8RIG - chains 4 and 6 of the 8 polymer chains in the assembly; structure by electron microscopy, 3.41 A resolution.

== Chain 4 ==
Name: DNA replication licensing factor MCM4
Source organism: Saccharomyces cerevisiae S288C
Notes: EC 3.6.4.12
Reference sequence: P30665 (MCM4_YEAST); numbering as in UniProt (aligned over 1-933)
Amino-acid sequence (933 residues; numbered 1 to 933; the number before each row is that of its first residue):
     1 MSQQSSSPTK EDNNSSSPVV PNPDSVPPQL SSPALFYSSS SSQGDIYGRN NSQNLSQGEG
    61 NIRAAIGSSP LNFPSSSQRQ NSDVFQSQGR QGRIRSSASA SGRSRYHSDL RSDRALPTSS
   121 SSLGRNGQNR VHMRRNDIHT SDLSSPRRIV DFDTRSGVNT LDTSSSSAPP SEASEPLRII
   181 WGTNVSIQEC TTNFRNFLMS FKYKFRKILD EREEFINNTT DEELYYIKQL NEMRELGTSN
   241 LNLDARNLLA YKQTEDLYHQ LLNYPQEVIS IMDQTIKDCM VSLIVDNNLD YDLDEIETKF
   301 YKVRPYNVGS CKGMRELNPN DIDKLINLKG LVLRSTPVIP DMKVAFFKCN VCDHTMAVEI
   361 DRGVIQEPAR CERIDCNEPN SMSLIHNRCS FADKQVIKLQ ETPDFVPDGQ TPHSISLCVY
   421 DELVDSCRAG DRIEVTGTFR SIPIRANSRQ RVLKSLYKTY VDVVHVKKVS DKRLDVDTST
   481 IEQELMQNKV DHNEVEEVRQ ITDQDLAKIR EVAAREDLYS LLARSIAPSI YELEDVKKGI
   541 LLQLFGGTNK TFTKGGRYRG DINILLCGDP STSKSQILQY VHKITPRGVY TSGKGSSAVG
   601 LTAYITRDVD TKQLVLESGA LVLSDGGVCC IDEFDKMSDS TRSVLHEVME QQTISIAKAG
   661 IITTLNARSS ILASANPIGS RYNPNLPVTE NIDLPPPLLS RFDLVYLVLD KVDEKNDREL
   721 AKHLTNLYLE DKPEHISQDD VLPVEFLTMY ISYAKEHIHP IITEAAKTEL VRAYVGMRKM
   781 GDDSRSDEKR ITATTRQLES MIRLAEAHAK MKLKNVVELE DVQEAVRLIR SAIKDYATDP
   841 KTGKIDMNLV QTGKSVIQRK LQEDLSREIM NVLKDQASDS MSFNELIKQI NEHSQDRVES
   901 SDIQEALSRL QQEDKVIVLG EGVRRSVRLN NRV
Not modelled in the structure: 1-186, 199-214, 485-494, 734-739, 781-786, 854-933
UniProt features mapped onto this chain:
  - motif: Ser700 to Asp703 (Arginine finger)
  - binding site (ATP): Gly568 to Ser575
  - modified residue (Phosphoserine): Ser52, Ser56, Ser69
  - mutagenesis: Lys574 (K574A: Loss of MCM2-7 complex helicase activity)
Bound ions: Zn2+: Cys349, Cys352, Cys371, Cys376; Mg2+: Ser575 (together with ADP)
Small-molecule neighbours:
  - ADP (adenosine-5'-diphosphate): Ser529, Ile530, Tyr531, Leu533, Asp569, Pro570, Ser571, Thr572, Ser573, Lys574, Ser575, Gln576, Leu720, Leu724
  - ATP (adenosine-5'-triphosphate): Glu650, Pro697, Arg701, Thr795, Arg796, Glu799

== Chain 6 ==
Name: DNA replication licensing factor MCM6
Source organism: Saccharomyces cerevisiae S288C
Notes: EC 3.6.4.12
Reference sequence: P53091 (MCM6_YEAST); numbering as in UniProt (aligned over 1-1017)
Amino-acid sequence (1017 residues; each row starts with the number of its first residue):
     1 MSSPFPADTP SSNRPSNSSP PPSSIGAGFG SSSGLDSQIG SRLHFPSSSQ PHVSNSQTGP
    61 FVNDSTQFSS QRLQTDGSAT NDMEGNEPAR SFKSRALNHV KKVDDVTGEK VREAFEQFLE
   121 DFSVQSTDTG EVEKVYRAQI EFMKIYDLNT IYIDYQHLSM RENGALAMAI SEQYYRFLPF
   181 LQKGLRRVVR KYAPELLNTS DSLKRSEGDE GQADEDEQQD DDMNGSSLPR DSGSSAAPGN
   241 GTSAMATRSI TTSTSPEQTE RVFQISFFNL PTVHRIRDIR SEKIGSLLSI SGTVTRTSEV
   301 RPELYKASFT CDMCRAIVDN VEQSFKYTEP TFCPNPSCEN RAFWTLNVTR SRFLDWQKVR
   361 IQENANEIPT GSMPRTLDVI LRGDSVERAK PGDRCKFTGV EIVVPDVTQL GLPGVKPSST
   421 LDTRGISKTT EGLNSGVTGL RSLGVRDLTY KISFLACHVI SIGSNIGASS PDANSNNRET
   481 ELQMAANLQA NNVYQDNERD QEVFLNSLSS DEINELKEMV KDEHIYDKLV RSIAPAVFGH
   541 EAVKKGILLQ MLGGVHKSTV EGIKLRGDIN ICVVGDPSTS KSQFLKYVVG FAPRSVYTSG
   601 KASSAAGLTA AVVRDEEGGD YTIEAGALML ADNGICCIDE FDKMDISDQV AIHEAMEQQT
   661 ISIAKAGIHA TLNARTSILA AANPVGGRYN RKLSLRGNLN MTAPIMSRFD LFFVILDDCN
   721 EKIDTELASH IVDLHMKRDE AIEPPFSAEQ LRRYIKYART FKPILTKEAR SYLVEKYKEL
   781 RKDDAQGFSR SSYRITVRQL ESMIRLSEAI ARANCVDEIT PSFIAEAYDL LRQSIIRVDV
   841 DDVEMDEEFD NIESQSHAAS GNNDDNDDGT GSGVITSEPP ADIEEGQSEA TARPGTSEKK
   901 KTTVTYDKYV SMMNMIVRKI AEVDREGAEE LTAVDIVDWY LLQKENDLGS LAEYWEERRL
   961 AFKVIKRLVK DRILMEIHGT RHNLRDLENE ENENNKTVYV IHPNCEVLDQ LEPQDSS
Not modelled in the structure: 1-98, 127-129, 201-259, 421-444, 463-501, 786-790, 840-1017
UniProt features mapped onto this chain:
  - motif: Ser707 to Asp710 (Arginine finger)
  - binding site (ATP): Gly575 to Ser582
  - modified residue: Ser78 (Phosphoserine), Ser249 (Phosphoserine), Ser372 (Phosphoserine), Thr766 (Phosphothreonine)
  - mutagenesis: Lys581 (K581A: Loss of MCM2-7 complex helicase activity)
Bound ions: Zn2+: Cys311, Cys314, Cys333, Cys338; Mg2+: Ser582 (together with ATP)
Small-molecule neighbours:
  - ATP (adenosine-5'-triphosphate), molecule 1: Ala536, Val537, Phe538, Gly539, His540, Asp576, Pro577, Ser578, Thr579, Ser580, Lys581, Ser582, Gln583, Asn683, Leu727
  - ATP, molecule 2: Val797, Arg798, Glu801

== Interface between chain 4 and chain 6 ==
Pairs across the interface - 123 pairs, chain 4 then chain 6:
  Ile339(4) - Gln409(6)
  Ile339(4) - Leu412(6)  hydrophobic
  Pro340(4) - Ser281(6)
  Asp341(4) - Pro417(6)
  Met342(4) - Leu448(6)  hydrophobic
  Asn350(4) - Thr331(6)
  Asn350(4) - Phe332(6)
  Val351(4) - Lys102(6)
  Cys352(4) - Lys102(6)
  Cys352(4) - Val103(6)  hydrogen bond (backbone-backbone)
  Asp353(4) - Lys102(6)  salt bridge
  Asp353(4) - Val103(6)
  Gly363(4) - Pro417(6)
  Gly363(4) - Ser418(6)  hydrogen bond (backbone-backbone)
  Val364(4) - Ser418(6)
  Ile365(4) - Ser418(6)  hydrogen bond (backbone-backbone)
  Ile365(4) - Ser419(6)
  Ile365(4) - Thr420(6)  hydrogen bond (backbone-backbone)
  Ile365(4) - Leu448(6)  hydrophobic
  Gln366(4) - Thr420(6)
  Glu367(4) - Ser419(6)  hydrogen bond
  Glu367(4) - Thr420(6)
  Glu367(4) - Arg446(6)  salt bridge
  Arg373(4) - Val103(6)
  Asp375(4) - Val100(6)
  Leu384(4) - Arg446(6)
  His386(4) - Tyr450(6)  hydrogen bond
  Asn387(4) - Tyr175(6)
  Asn387(4) - Ile402(6)
  Asn387(4) - Val403(6)
  Arg388(4) - Arg176(6)
  Phe391(4) - Ser281(6)
  Phe391(4) - Glu282(6)
  Phe391(4) - Ile284(6)  hydrophobic
  Ala392(4) - Ser281(6)  hydrogen bond (backbone-side chain)
  Ala392(4) - Glu282(6)
  Asp393(4) - Arg280(6)  salt bridge
  Asp393(4) - Ser281(6)  hydrogen bond
  Asp393(4) - Glu282(6)
  Lys394(4) - Pro413(6)  hydrogen bond (side chain-backbone)
  Ser416(4) - Pro413(6)
  Cys418(4) - Pro413(6)  hydrophobic
  Val424(4) - Arg280(6)
  Asp425(4) - Arg375(6)  salt bridge
  Ala429(4) - Ser372(6)
  Ile442(4) - Gly414(6)
  Ile442(4) - Val415(6)
  Ile444(4) - Gly411(6)
  Arg445(4) - Leu410(6)
  Arg445(4) - Asp447(6)  salt bridge
  Asn447(4) - Leu410(6)
  Ser448(4) - Leu410(6)
  Lys458(4) - Gly411(6)  hydrogen bond (side chain-backbone)
  Lys458(4) - Leu412(6)
  Lys458(4) - Pro413(6)
  Tyr460(4) - Pro413(6)  hydrophobic
  Tyr460(4) - Gly414(6)
  Thr480(4) - Thr370(6)
  Gln483(4) - Glu367(6)
  Glu484(4) - Pro369(6)
  Lys550(4) - His735(6)
  Lys550(4) - Arg738(6)
  Phe552(4) - Arg738(6)
  Phe552(4) - Asp739(6)
  Thr553(4) - Asp739(6)  hydrogen bond (backbone-side chain)
  Lys554(4) - Asp739(6)  hydrogen bond (backbone-side chain)
  Gly555(4) - Asp739(6)
  Gly555(4) - Ile742(6)
  Tyr558(4) - Leu734(6)
  Tyr558(4) - His735(6)
  Arg587(4) - Gly371(6)
  Asp610(4) - Gly411(6)
  Thr611(4) - Leu412(6)
  Leu616(4) - Met373(6)
  Ser618(4) - Gly371(6)
  Ser618(4) - Met373(6)
  Val622(4) - Gly371(6)
  Val622(4) - Met373(6)  hydrophobic
  Asp625(4) - Thr370(6)
  Ser640(4) - Lys601(6)
  Ser643(4) - Glu640(6)
  Ser643(4) - Lys643(6)
  His646(4) - Glu640(6)  salt bridge
  His646(4) - Lys643(6)
  Glu647(4) - Ser599(6)
  Gln651(4) - Ser582(6)
  Gln651(4) - Lys586(6)  hydrogen bond
  Gln651(4) - Tyr597(6)  hydrogen bond
  Gln651(4) - Asp639(6)
  Ser655(4) - Tyr597(6)
  Ser655(4) - Ala602(6)
  Ala657(4) - Thr598(6)
  Ala657(4) - Ala602(6)
  Ala657(4) - Ser603(6)
  Ala657(4) - Ser604(6)  hydrogen bond (backbone-backbone)
  Ala657(4) - Gly607(6)
  Lys658(4) - Ala602(6)
  Lys658(4) - Ser604(6)
  Lys658(4) - Gly607(6)
  Ile662(4) - Gln362(6)
  Ile662(4) - Ala625(6)
  Ile662(4) - Leu630(6)  hydrophobic
  Thr664(4) - Ala365(6)
  Leu665(4) - Met373(6)  hydrophobic
  Leu665(4) - Pro374(6)
  Pro697(4) - Pro577(6)  hydrophobic
  Ile762(4) - Met736(6)
  Glu764(4) - Met736(6)
  Lys767(4) - Val732(6)
  Lys767(4) - Asp733(6)
  Val771(4) - Ala728(6)  hydrophobic
  Tyr774(4) - Asp724(6)
  Tyr774(4) - Ala728(6)  hydrophobic
  Arg778(4) - Asp717(6)  salt bridge
  Arg778(4) - Cys719(6)  hydrogen bond (backbone-side chain)
  Arg778(4) - Asp724(6)  salt bridge
  Glu788(4) - Arg688(6)  salt bridge
  Thr795(4) - Ser578(6)
  Thr795(4) - Leu727(6)
  Thr795(4) - Ile731(6)
  Arg796(4) - Ser578(6)
  Leu798(4) - Ile731(6)  hydrophobic
  Ile802(4) - His735(6)
Also at the interface, not in a pair above, chain 4 (101 interface residues in all): Val338, Phe347, His354, Ile360, Arg362, Glu378, Ile385, Gln395, Val396, Tyr420, Arg428, Arg451, Thr551, Ala598, Glu617, Thr653, Ile656, Ala659, Gly660, Thr663, Asn666, Pro696, Ile761, Val775, Lys779, Thr794, Glu799
Also at the interface, not in a pair above, chain 6 (94 interface residues in all): Lys101, Arg277, Ile279, Phe325, Lys326, Arg341, Ile368, Thr408, Lys416, Val445, Lys451, Ile452, Gln583, Ala606, Glu624, Gly626, Ala627, Gly686, Gly687, Asp718, Glu721, Thr725, Ser729, Lys737

== In short ==
101 residues of chain 4 face 94 of chain 6 across their interface, with 16 hydrogen bonds and 9 salt bridges.
Polar pairs include Asp353(4)-Lys102(6), Glu367(4)-Arg446(6) and Asp393(4)-Arg280(6). One ATP molecule is
bound between chain 4 and chain 6. Bound to chain 4: ADP.
Chain 4 is DNA replication licensing factor MCM4 and chain 6 is DNA replication licensing factor MCM6, both
from Saccharomyces cerevisiae S288C; the structure, Cryo-EM structure of an MCM helicase single hexamer loaded
onto dsDNA, was determined by electron microscopy (same publication as 9I3I and 8RIF).
